PDB entry 6S8G | electron microscopy, 3.50 A resolution | chains A and G of the 4 polymer chains in the assembly

Chain A:
Name: Lipopolysaccharide ABC transporter, ATP-binding protein LptB
Source organism: Shigella flexneri
UniProt: E7T9E6 (E7T9E6_SHIFL); residues 1-241 here = UniProt positions 1-241
Sequence (241 residues; row label = number of the first residue in the row):
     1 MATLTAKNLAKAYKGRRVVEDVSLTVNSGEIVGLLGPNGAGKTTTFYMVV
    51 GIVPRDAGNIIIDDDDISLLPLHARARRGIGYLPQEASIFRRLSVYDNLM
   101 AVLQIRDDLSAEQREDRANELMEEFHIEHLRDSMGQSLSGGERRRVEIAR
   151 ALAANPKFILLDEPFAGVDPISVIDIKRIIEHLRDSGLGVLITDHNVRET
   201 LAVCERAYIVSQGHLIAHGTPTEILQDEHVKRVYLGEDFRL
Unresolved in the structure: 1, 240-241
Ligand contacts:
  - AMP-PNP (ANP; phosphoaminophosphonic acid-adenylate ester), molecule 1: Tyr13, Arg16, Val18, Pro37, Asn38, Gly39, Gly41, Lys42, Thr43, Thr44, Gln85, His195
  - AMP-PNP (ANP), molecule 2: Leu130, Ser137, Leu138, Ser139, Gly140, Gly141, Glu142
What the authors report for this chain:
  - binding site for AMP-PNP: Tyr13, Asn38, Lys42, Thr43, Thr44, Gln85, Leu138, Ser139, Glu142, His195

Chain G:
Name: Inner membrane protein yjgQ
Source organism: Shigella flexneri
UniProt: A0A2S4N3I3 (A0A2S4N3I3_SHIFL); numbering as in UniProt (aligned over 1-360)
Sequence (360 residues; numbered 1 to 360; the number before each row is that of its first residue):
     1 MQPFGVLDRYIGKTIFTTIMMTLFMLVSLSGIIKFVDQLKKAGQGSYDAL
    51 GAGMYTLLSVPKDVQIFFPMAALLGALLGLGMLAQRSELVVMQASGFTRM
   101 QVALSVMKTAIPLVLLTMAIGEWVAPQGEQMARNYRAQAMYGGSLLSTQQ
   151 GLWAKDGNNFVYIERVKGDEVLGGISIYAFNENRRLQSVRYAATAKFDPE
   201 HKVWRLSQVDESDLTNPKQITGSQTVSGTWKTDLTPDKLGVVALDPDALS
   251 ISGLHNYVKYLKSSGQDAGRYQLNMWSKIFQPLSVAVMMLMALSFIFGPL
   301 RSVPMGVRVVTGISFGFVFYVLDQIFGPLTLVYGIPPIIGALLPSASFFL
   351 ISLWLLMRKS
Unresolved in the structure: 141-248, 263-268, 359-360
Ligand contacts: n-Tetradecyl-b-D-maltopyranosid (LMD; tetradecyl 4-O-alpha-D-glucopyranosyl-beta-D-glucopyranoside): Met25, Leu74, Leu78, Gly306, Val307, Val310
What the authors report for this chain:
  - binding site for n-Tetradecyl-b-D-maltopyranosid: Met25, Leu74, Leu78, Val310
  - binding site for AMP-PNP: Arg301
  - conformationally variable residues (loop rearrangement): Arg301
  - mutagenesis - R301A: unchanged catalytic activity
  - mutagenesis - K34E, F67E/Y320E, R136E, I163D, W204D, L206D, Y257E/Y271E, R301A: abolished growth
  - mutagenesis - K13E/R86E, L26E/M70E, K34A, K62E, F67A, R133E, R136A, Y257A, Y271A, Y320A: unchanged growth
  - mutagenesis - I163D: decreased expression
  - mutagenesis - V209D: decreased growth

Chain A / chain G interface:
Pairs across the interface (34; chain A residue first):
  Tyr47(A) - Arg301(G)
  Leu72(A) - Val90(G)  hydrophobic
  Leu72(A) - Gln93(G)
  His73(A) - Gln93(G)
  His73(A) - Thr98(G)  hydrogen bond
  His73(A) - Arg99(G)
  Ala76(A) - Gln93(G)
  Ala76(A) - Ala94(G)
  Ala76(A) - Ser95(G)
  Ala76(A) - Gly96(G)
  Arg77(A) - Gly96(G)  hydrogen bond (side chain-backbone)
  Arg77(A) - Thr98(G)
  Tyr82(A) - Ala94(G)  hydrophobic
  Pro84(A) - Val91(G)  hydrophobic
  Glu86(A) - Ser87(G)  hydrogen bond
  Ser88(A) - Ser87(G)
  Ser88(A) - Val91(G)
  Ile89(A) - Glu88(G)
  Phe90(A) - Leu7(G)  hydrophobic
  Phe90(A) - Tyr10(G)  hydrogen bond (backbone-side chain)
  Phe90(A) - Glu88(G)
  Phe90(A) - Val91(G)  hydrophobic
  Arg91(A) - Arg86(G)
  Arg91(A) - Glu88(G)
  Arg92(A) - Arg86(G)
  Leu93(A) - Tyr10(G)  hydrophobic
  Ala101(A) - Leu7(G)
  Gln104(A) - Met1(G)  hydrogen bond (backbone-backbone)
  Gln104(A) - Gln2(G)  hydrogen bond
  Gln104(A) - Gly5(G)
  Gln104(A) - Val6(G)
  Ile105(A) - Met1(G)
  Ile105(A) - Phe97(G)  hydrophobic
  Asp107(A) - Met1(G)
Other interface residues (no listed pair), chain A (25 interface residues in all): Ile52, Pro71, Ile80, Ala87, Asp97, Val102, Arg150
Other interface residues (no listed pair), chain G (22 interface residues in all): Met92, Pro299, Met357

Overview:
25 residues of chain A face 22 of chain G across their interface, with 6 hydrogen bonds. Polar pairs include
His73(A)-Thr98(G), Arg77(A)-Gly96(G) and Glu86(A)-Ser87(G). From the paper: a binding site for AMP-PNP at
Tyr13(A), Asn38(A) and Arg301(G) among others; K34E, F67E/Y320E and R136E of chain G, among others, abolish
growth; 19 substitutions were tested in all.
Here chain A is Lipopolysaccharide ABC transporter, ATP-binding protein LptB and chain G is Inner membrane
protein yjgQ, both from Shigella flexneri. Entry 6S8G (Cryo-EM structure of LptB2FGC in complex with AMP-PNP)
was determined by electron microscopy together with 6S8H and 6S8N from the same study.
